PDB entry 3QZQ | X-ray diffraction, 1.70 A resolution | chain A

# Chain A
Name: 3C protein
Source organism: Human enterovirus 71
Reference sequence: E7E815 (E7E815_9ENTO); numbering as in UniProt (aligned over 1-183)
Chain sequence (187 residues; each row starts with the number of its first residue; numbers below 1 keep their minus sign (Gly-3 is residue -3)):
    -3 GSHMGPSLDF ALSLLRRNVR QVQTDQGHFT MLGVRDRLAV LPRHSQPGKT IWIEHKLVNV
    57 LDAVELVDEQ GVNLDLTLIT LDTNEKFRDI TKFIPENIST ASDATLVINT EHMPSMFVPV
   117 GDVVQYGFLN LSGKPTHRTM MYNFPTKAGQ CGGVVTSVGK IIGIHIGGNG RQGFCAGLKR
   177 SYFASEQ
Disordered / not traced: -3 to 4, 181-183
Differences from the reference sequence: expression tag (-3 to 0); engineered mutation Asp71 (Glu in E7E815)
Small-molecule neighbours: RUPINTRIVIR, bound form (AG7; 4-{2-(4-fluoro-benzyl)-6-methyl-5-[(5-methyl-isoxazole-3-carbonyl)-amino]-4-oxo-heptanoylamino}-5-(2-oxo-pyrrolidin-3-yl)-pentanoic acid ethyl ester): Phe25, Arg39, His40, Asp71, Tyr122, Leu125, Asn126, Leu127, Ser128, Lys130, Thr142, Lys143, Ala144, Gly145, Gln146, Cys147, His161, Ile162, Gly163, Gly164, Asn165, Gly166, Phe170
Reported in the primary citation:
  - mutagenesis - R39E, R39T, E71D: abolished catalytic activity
  - conformationally variable residues (side-chain flip): His40
  - catalytic residues: His40 (proposed by the authors, not directly observed)
  - mutagenesis - R39K, N69D, N69S: decreased catalytic activity

# Overview
Chain A binds RUPINTRIVIR, bound form. The paper reports the catalytic residue His40; R39E, R39T and E71D
abolish catalytic activity; 6 substitutions were tested in all.
Chain A is 3C protein (Human enterovirus 71); the structure, Human enterovirus 71 3C protease mutant E71D in
complex with rupintrivir, was determined by X-ray diffraction together with 3QZR and 3R0F from the same study.
